PDB entry 6GXW | X-ray diffraction, 2.07 A resolution | chain A

Chain A:
Molecule: Histone deacetylase
Source organism: Schistosoma mansoni
Notes: EC 3.5.1.98
Reference sequence: A5H660 (A5H660_SCHMA); residue numbers follow UniProt; this construct covers 1-440
Chain sequence (447 residues; numbered 0 to 446; the number before each row is that of its first residue; numbering starts at 0):
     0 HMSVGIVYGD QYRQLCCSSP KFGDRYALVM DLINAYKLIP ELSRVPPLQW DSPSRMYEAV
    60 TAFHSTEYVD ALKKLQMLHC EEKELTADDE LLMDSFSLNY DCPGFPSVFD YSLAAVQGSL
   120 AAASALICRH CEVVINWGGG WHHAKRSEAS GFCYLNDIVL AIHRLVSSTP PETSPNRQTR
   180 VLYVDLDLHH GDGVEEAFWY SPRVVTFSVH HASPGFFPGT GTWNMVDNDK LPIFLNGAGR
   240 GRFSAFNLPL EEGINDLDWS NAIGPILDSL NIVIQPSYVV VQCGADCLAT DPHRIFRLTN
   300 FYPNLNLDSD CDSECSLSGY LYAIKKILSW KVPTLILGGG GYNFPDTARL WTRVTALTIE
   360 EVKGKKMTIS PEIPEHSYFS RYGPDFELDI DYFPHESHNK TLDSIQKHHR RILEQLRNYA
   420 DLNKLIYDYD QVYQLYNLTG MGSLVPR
Disordered / not traced: 0-1, 168-176, 224-230, 303-315, 394-401, 436-446
Construct notes: expression tag (0, 441-446)
Ion coordination: K+ site 1: Asp184, Asp186, His188, Ser207, Val208; Zn2+: Asp186, His188, Asp285 (together with FGN); K+ site 2: Phe197, Ser200, Val203, Ser243
Residues lining bound ligands:
  - dimethylformamide (DMF), molecule 1: Cys15, Phe21, Arg24, Tyr25, Tyr110, Trp136, Gly137, Trp140
  - dimethylformamide (DMF), molecule 2: Glu131, Val132, Lys330, Val331, Pro332, Glu360, Val361
  - FGN ((E)-3-[2-[[2,6-bis(chloranyl)phenyl]methoxy]phenyl]-N-oxidanyl-prop-2-enamide): Lys20, His141, His142, Gly150, Asp186, His188, Phe216, Asp285, Pro291, His292, Gly339, Tyr341

Overview:
Chain A binds compound FGN and dimethylformamide. Asp184, Asp186, His188, Ser207 and Val208 form the K+ site
1. Asp186, His188 and Asp285 form the Zn2+ site.
Chain A is Histone deacetylase (Schistosoma mansoni); the structure, Crystal structure of Schistosoma mansoni
HDAC8 complexed with an hydroxamate 4, was determined by X-ray diffraction together with 6GX3, 6GXA and 6GXU
from the same study.
